Entry 1C8M (X-ray diffraction, 2.80 A resolution); this record covers chains 3 and 4 of the 4 polymer chains in the assembly.

Chain 3:
Name: Human rhinovirus 16 coat protein
Organism: Human rhinovirus 16
Reference sequence: Q82122 (POLG_HRV16); residues 1-238 here correspond to UniProt positions 330-567 (UniProt number = residue number + 329)
Chain sequence (238 residues; numbered 1 to 238; the number before each row is that of its first residue):
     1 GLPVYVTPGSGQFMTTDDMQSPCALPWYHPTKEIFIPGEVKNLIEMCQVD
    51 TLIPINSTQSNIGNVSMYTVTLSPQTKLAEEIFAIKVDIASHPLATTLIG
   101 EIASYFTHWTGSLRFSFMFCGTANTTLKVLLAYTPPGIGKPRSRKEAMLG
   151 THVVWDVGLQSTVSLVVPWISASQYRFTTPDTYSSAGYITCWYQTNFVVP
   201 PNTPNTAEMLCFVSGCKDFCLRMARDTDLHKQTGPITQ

Chain 4:
Name: Human rhinovirus 16 coat protein
Organism: Human rhinovirus 16
Reference sequence: Q82122 (POLG_HRV16); aligned to UniProt positions 1-77 over residues 1-77
Chain sequence (77 residues; numbered 1 to 77; the number before each row is that of its first residue):
     1 GAQVSRQNVGTHSTQNMVSNGSSINYFNINYFKDAASSGASRLDFSQDPS
    51 KFTDPVKDVLEKGIPTLQSPSVEACGY
Not modelled in the structure: 8-22, 45-77
Construct notes: conflict Ile24 (Leu25 in Q82122)

Interface between chain 3 and chain 4:
Residue-residue contacts (15):
  Asp18(3) with Gly39(4); Ala40(4), hydrogen bond (side chain-backbone)
  Gln20(3) with Ile29(4), hydrogen bond (side chain-backbone); Asn30(4); Tyr31(4), hydrogen bond (side chain-backbone); Ser37(4); Gly39(4)
  Ser21(3) with Phe32(4); Ser37(4), hydrogen bond (backbone-side chain)
  Pro22(3) with Phe32(4); Ser37(4)
  Cys23(3) with Asp34(4); Ser37(4), hydrogen bond (backbone-side chain)
  Pro26(3) with Asp34(4)
  Trp27(3) with Asp34(4)
Interface residues without a listed pair, chain 3 (8 interface residues in all): Met19
Interface residues without a listed pair, chain 4 (10 interface residues in all): Ala36, Ser38

Overview:
8 residues of chain 3 face 10 of chain 4 across their interface; the contacts include 5 hydrogen bonds. Among
the polar pairs are Asp18(3)-Ala40(4), Gln20(3)-Ile29(4) and Gln20(3)-Tyr31(4).
Chain 3 is Human rhinovirus 16 coat protein and chain 4 is Human rhinovirus 16 coat protein, both from Human
rhinovirus 16; the structure, Refined crystal structure of human rhinovirus 16 complexed with VP63843
(pleconaril), an anti-picornaviral drug currently in ..., was determined by X-ray diffraction.
